PDB entry 5Z0U | X-ray diffraction, 1.37 A resolution | chain A

Chain A:
Name: Neopullulanase 1
Source organism: Thermoactinomyces vulgaris
Notes: EC 3.2.1.135; engineered mutation(s): deletion mutation from A392 to N402
UniProt: Q60053 (NEPU1_THEVU); residues 1-637 here correspond to UniProt positions 30-666 (UniProt number = residue number + 29)
Chain sequence (626 residues; row label = number of the first residue in the row; note: 11 numbers in that range are skipped by the numbering (no residue carries them; nothing is unmodelled there)):
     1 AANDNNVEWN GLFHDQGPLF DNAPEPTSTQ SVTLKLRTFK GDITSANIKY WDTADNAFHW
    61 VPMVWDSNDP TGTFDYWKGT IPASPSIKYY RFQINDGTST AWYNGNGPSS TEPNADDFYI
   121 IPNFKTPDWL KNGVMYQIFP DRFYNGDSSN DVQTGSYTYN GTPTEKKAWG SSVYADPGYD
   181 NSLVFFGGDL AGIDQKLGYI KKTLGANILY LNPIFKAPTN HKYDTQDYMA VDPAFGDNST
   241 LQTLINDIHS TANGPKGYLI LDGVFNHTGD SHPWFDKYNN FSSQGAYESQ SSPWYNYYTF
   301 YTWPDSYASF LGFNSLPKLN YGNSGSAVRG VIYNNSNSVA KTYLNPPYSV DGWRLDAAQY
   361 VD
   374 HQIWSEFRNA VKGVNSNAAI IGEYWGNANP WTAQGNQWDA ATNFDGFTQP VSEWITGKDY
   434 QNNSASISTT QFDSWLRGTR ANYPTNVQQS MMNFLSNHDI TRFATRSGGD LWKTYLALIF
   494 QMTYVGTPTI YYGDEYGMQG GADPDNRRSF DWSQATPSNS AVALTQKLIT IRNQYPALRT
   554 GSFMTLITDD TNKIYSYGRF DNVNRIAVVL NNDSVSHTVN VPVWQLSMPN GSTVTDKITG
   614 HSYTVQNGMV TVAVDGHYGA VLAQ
Metal / ion sites: Ca2+ site 1: Ala2, Asp4, Asn6, Asp42, Asp96; Ca2+ site 2: Asn145, Asp147, Asn150, Asp151, Gly187, Asp189; Ca2+ site 3: Asp276, Asn279, Phe281, Ser283, Glu288
Swiss-Prot annotation at these positions:
  - active site: Asp356 (Nucleophile), Glu396 (Proton donor)
  - binding site (Ca(2+)): Ala2, Asp4, Asn6, Asp42, Asp96, Asn145, Asp147, Asn150, Asp151, Gly187, Asp189, Asp276, Asn280, Phe281, Ser283, Glu288
  - binding site (substrate): His267, Arg354, His471, Asp472, Asp516, Arg520
  - site: Asp472 (Transition state stabilizer)

In short:
The Ca2+ site 1 is built by Ala2, Asp4, Asn6, Asp42 and Asp96. Asn145, Asp147, Asn150, Asp151, Gly187 and
Asp189 coordinate Ca2+ site 2. Curated annotation (UniProt) lists active-site residues Asp356 and Glu396, 16
Ca2+-binding residues and 6 substrate-binding residues.
Chain A is Neopullulanase 1 (Thermoactinomyces vulgaris); the structure, Thermoactinomyces vulgaris R-47
alpha-amylase I (TVA I) 11 residues (from A363 to N373) deletion mutant (Del11), was determined by X-ray
diffraction together with 5Z0T from the same study.
